Entry 1K4W (X-ray diffraction, 1.90 A resolution); this record covers chains A and B.

Chain A:
Molecule: Nuclear receptor ROR-beta
From: Rattus norvegicus
Notes: fragment: ligand-binding domain
Reference sequence: P45446 (RORB_RAT); residues 201-452 here = UniProt positions 201-452
Chain sequence (252 residues; each row starts with the number of its first residue):
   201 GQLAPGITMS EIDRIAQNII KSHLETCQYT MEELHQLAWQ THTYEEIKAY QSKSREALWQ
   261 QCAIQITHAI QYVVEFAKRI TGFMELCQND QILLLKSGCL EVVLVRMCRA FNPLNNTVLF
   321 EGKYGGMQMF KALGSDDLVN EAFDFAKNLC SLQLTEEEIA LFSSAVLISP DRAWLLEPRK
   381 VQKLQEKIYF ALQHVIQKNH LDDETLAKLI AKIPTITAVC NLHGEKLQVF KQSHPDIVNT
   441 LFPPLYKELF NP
Disordered / not traced: 201-207, 452
Reported in the primary citation:
  - binding site for stearic acid: Q228, Q265, A269, V303, R306
  - specificity-determining residues: Q265 (proposed by the authors, not directly observed)
  - mutagenesis - A269S: decreased signaling
  - mutagenesis - A269F, A269V: abolished signaling
  - contacts within the chain: W259-Y446 (hydrophobic contact), A263-Y446 (hydrophobic contact), I266-Y446 (hydrophobic contact), H423-Y446 (hydrogen bond), L427-Y446 (hydrophobic contact), F442-Y446 (hydrophobic contact), Y446-F450 (hydrophobic contact)

Chain B:
Molecule: steroid receptor coactivator-1
Notes: fragment: second NR-box
Chain sequence (15 residues; each row starts with the number of its first residue):
   686 RHKILHRLLQ EGSPS
Disordered / not traced: 686, 697-700

Chain A / chain B interface:
Residue-residue contacts (19):
  V274(A) - L690(B)  hydrophobic
  K278(A) - L693(B)  hydrogen bond (side chain-backbone)
  K278(A) - L694(B)
  K278(A) - E696(B)
  Q288(A) - H691(B)  hydrogen bond
  Q288(A) - Q695(B)
  Q291(A) - L694(B)
  I292(A) - H687(B)
  I292(A) - L690(B)  hydrophobic
  I292(A) - L694(B)  hydrophobic
  L295(A) - L694(B)  hydrophobic
  P444(A) - I689(B)  hydrophobic
  L445(A) - I689(B)
  L445(A) - L693(B)  hydrophobic
  E448(A) - H687(B)
  E448(A) - K688(B)  hydrogen bond (side chain-backbone)
  E448(A) - I689(B)  hydrogen bond (side chain-backbone)
  E448(A) - L690(B)  hydrogen bond (side chain-backbone)
  L449(A) - L690(B)  hydrophobic
Also at the interface, not in a pair above, chain A (13 interface residues in all): F283, M284, K296
The authors on this interface:
  - interface residues, chain A: V274(A), K278(A), I292(A), L295(A), E448(A)

Overview:
Chain A and chain B form an interface of 13 and 9 residues respectively, with 5 hydrogen bonds. Polar pairs
include K278(A)-L693(B), Q288(A)-H691(B) and E448(A)-K688(B). From the paper: a binding site for stearic acid
at Q228(A), Q265(A) and A269(A) among others; A269F and A269V of chain A abolish signaling.
Chain A is Nuclear receptor ROR-beta (Rattus norvegicus) and chain B is steroid receptor coactivator-1; the
structure, X-ray structure of the orphan nuclear receptor ROR beta ligand-binding domain in the active
conformation, was determined by X-ray diffraction.
